7KY8 - chains A and B; structure by electron microscopy, 3.85 A resolution.

Chain A:
Protein: Phospholipid-transporting ATPase DNF2
From: Saccharomyces cerevisiae (strain ATCC 204508 / S288c)
Notes: EC 7.6.2.1
UniProt: Q12675 (ATC4_YEAST); numbering as in UniProt (aligned over 1-1612)
Chain sequence (1612 residues; each row starts with the number of its first residue):
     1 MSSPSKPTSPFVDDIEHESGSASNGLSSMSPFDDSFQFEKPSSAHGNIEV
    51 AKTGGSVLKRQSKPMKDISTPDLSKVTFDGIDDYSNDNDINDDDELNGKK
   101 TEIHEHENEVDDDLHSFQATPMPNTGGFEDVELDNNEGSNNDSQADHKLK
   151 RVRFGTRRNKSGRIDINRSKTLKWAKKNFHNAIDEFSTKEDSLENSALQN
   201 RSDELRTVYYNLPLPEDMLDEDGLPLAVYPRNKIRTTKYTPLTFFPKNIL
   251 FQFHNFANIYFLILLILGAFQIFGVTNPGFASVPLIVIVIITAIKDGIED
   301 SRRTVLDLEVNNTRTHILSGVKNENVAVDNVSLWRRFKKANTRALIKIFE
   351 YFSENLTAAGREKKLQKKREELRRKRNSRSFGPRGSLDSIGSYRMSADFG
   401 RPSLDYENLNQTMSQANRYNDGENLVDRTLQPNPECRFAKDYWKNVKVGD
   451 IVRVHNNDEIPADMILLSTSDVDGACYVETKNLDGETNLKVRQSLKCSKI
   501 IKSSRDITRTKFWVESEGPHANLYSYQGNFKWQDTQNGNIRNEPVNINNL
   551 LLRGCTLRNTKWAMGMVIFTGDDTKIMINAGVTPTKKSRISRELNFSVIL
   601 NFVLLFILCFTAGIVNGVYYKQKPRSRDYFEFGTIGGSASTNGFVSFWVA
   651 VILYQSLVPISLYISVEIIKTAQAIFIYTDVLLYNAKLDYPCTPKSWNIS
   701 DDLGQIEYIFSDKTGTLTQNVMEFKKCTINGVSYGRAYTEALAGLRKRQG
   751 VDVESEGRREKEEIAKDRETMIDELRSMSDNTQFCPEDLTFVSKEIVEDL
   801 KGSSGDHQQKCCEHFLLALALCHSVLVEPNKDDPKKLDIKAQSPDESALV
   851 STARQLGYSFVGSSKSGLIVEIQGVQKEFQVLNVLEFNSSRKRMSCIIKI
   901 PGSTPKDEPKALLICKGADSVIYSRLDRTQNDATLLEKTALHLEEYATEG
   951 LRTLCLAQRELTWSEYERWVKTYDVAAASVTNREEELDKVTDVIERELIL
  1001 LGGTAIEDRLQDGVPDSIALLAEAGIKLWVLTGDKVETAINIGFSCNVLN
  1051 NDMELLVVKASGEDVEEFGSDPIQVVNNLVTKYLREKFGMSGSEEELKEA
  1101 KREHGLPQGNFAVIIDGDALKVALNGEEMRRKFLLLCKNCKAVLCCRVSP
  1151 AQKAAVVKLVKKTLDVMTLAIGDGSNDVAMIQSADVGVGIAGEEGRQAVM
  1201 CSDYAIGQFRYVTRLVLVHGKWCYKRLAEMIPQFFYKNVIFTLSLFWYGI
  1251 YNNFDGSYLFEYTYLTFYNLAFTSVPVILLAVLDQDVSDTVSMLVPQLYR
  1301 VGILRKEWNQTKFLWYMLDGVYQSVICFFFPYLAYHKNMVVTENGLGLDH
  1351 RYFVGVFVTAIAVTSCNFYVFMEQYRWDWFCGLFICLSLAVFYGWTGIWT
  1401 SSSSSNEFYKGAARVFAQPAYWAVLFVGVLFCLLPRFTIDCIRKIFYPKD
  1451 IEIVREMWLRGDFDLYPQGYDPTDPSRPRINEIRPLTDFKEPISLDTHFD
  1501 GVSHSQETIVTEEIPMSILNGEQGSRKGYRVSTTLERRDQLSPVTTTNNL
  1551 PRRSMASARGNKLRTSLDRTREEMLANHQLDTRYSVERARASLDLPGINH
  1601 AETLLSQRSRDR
Unresolved in the structure: 1-278, 303-584, 903-907, 1476-1612
Metal / ion sites: Mg2+: Thr714, Asp1173
Ligand contacts: AMP-PCP (ACP; phosphomethylphosphonic acid adenylate ester): Thr714, Ser843, Asp845, Phe887, Asn888, Ser889, Lys892, Arg893, Met894, Lys916, Gly917, Ala918, Arg952, Thr953, Leu954, Gly1033, Asp1034, Arg1147, Lys1153, Asn1176
Curated features (UniProtKB/Swiss-Prot):
  - region (Involved in phosphatidylcholine substrate selection): Ile272 to Gly279, Glu631 to Ile635
  - active site: Asp712 (4-aspartylphosphate intermediate)
  - binding site (ATP): Asp712, Lys713, Thr714, Glu846, Phe887, Ser889, Lys892, Lys916, Arg952, Thr953, Thr1032, Gly1033, Asp1034, Arg1147, Lys1153, Asn1176, Asp1177
  - binding site (Mg(2+)): Asp712, Thr714, Asp1173, Asp1177
  - binding site (a 1,2-diacyl-sn-glycero-3-phospho-L-serine): Arg1436
  - site: Ile660 (Involved in the release of the transported lipid into the cytosolic leaflet)
  - modified residue: Thr70 (Phosphothreonine), Ser85 (Phosphoserine), Ser389 (Phosphoserine), Ser392 (Phosphoserine), Ser396 (Phosphoserine), Ser403 (Phosphoserine), Tyr406 (Phosphotyrosine), Thr782 (Phosphothreonine), Ser1542 (Phosphoserine), Ser1592 (Phosphoserine)
  - cross-link: Lys938 (Glycyl lysine isopeptide (Lys-Gly) (interchain with G-Cter in ubiquitin))

Chain B:
Protein: Alkylphosphocholine resistance protein LEM3
From: Saccharomyces cerevisiae (strain ATCC 204508 / S288c)
UniProt: P42838 (LEM3_YEAST); residue numbers follow UniProt; this construct covers 1-414
Chain sequence (414 residues; numbered 1 to 414; the number before each row is that of its first residue):
     1 MVNFDLGQVGEVFRRKDKGAIVSGDNPEEEEDVDASEFEEDEVKPVRTKN
    51 RRPKEDAFTQQRLAAINPVLTPRTVLPLYLLIAVVFVIVGGCILAQNSKV
   101 DEVTIYYQDCMTNATSSWSDIPSEHWQFVFHKYKTYNTAPQWRFVDDESD
   151 DFTKQRGTCQIRFTTPSDMKNNVYLNYVLEKFAANHRRYVLSFSEDQIRG
   201 EDASYETVHDATGINCKPLSKNADGKIYYPCGLIANSMFNDTFPLQLTNV
   251 GDTSNNYSLTNKGINWESDKKRYKKTKYNYTQIAPPPYWEKMYPDGYNET
   301 NIPDIQDWEEFQNWMRPGAFDKITKLIRINKNDTLPAGEYQLDIGLHWPV
   351 LEFNGKKGIYLTHGSHLGGRNPFLGIVYLIGGCICAAMALILLTFWLFGG
   401 RKIADASSLSWNMK
Unresolved in the structure: 1-49, 414
Cystine bridges: Cys110-Cys159, Cys216-Cys231
Glycans and other covalent adducts: N-acetylglucosamine (NAG) linked to Asn113, Asn240, Asn256, Asn298, Asn332
Curated features (UniProtKB/Swiss-Prot):
  - region: Gly400 to Lys414 (Required for localization to the plasma membrane)
  - modified residue: Ser36 (Phosphoserine)
  - glycosylation (N-linked (GlcNAc...) asparagine): Asn113, Asn240, Asn256, Asn279, Asn298, Asn332
Reported in the primary citation:
  - mutagenesis - R51A (1.5- to 2-fold): increased catalytic activity on GlcCer
  - mutagenesis - R51A: unchanged catalytic activity on PC or PE
  - mutagenesis - R51A: unchanged localization
  - specificity-determining residues: Arg51

Interface between chain A and chain B:
Pairs across the interface (166; chain A residue first):
  Arg302(A) - Arg51(B)  hydrogen bond (backbone-side chain)
  Tyr619(A) - His186(B)
  Pro624(A) - Phe353(B)
  Arg625(A) - Phe353(B)
  Ser626(A) - Lys181(B)
  Ser626(A) - Phe182(B)
  Ser626(A) - Ala183(B)  hydrogen bond (side chain-backbone)
  Ser626(A) - Phe353(B)
  Tyr629(A) - Tyr288(B)  hydrogen bond (backbone-side chain)
  Tyr629(A) - Glu352(B)  hydrogen bond (side chain-backbone)
  Tyr629(A) - Phe353(B)  hydrophobic
  Phe630(A) - Phe182(B)  hydrophobic
  Phe630(A) - Leu233(B)
  Phe630(A) - Ser237(B)
  Phe630(A) - Trp348(B)
  Phe630(A) - Phe353(B)  hydrophobic
  Glu631(A) - His186(B)  salt bridge
  Glu631(A) - Tyr189(B)
  Glu631(A) - Leu233(B)
  Phe632(A) - Leu219(B)  hydrophobic
  Phe632(A) - Asn236(B)
  Phe632(A) - Tyr288(B)  hydrophobic
  Phe676(A) - Gln61(B)
  Thr679(A) - Pro53(B)
  Thr679(A) - Thr59(B)
  Thr679(A) - Gln60(B)  hydrogen bond (backbone-side chain)
  Asp680(A) - Pro53(B)
  Asp680(A) - Gln60(B)
  Val681(A) - Arg52(B)
  Val681(A) - Gln60(B)  hydrogen bond (backbone-side chain)
  Tyr684(A) - Arg51(B)
  Tyr684(A) - Arg52(B)
  Tyr684(A) - Pro53(B)
  Asp689(A) - Asn50(B)
  Asp689(A) - Arg51(B)  hydrogen bond (side chain-backbone)
  Pro691(A) - Arg51(B)
  Thr693(A) - Arg51(B)
  Arg1226(A) - Gln61(B)
  Tyr1248(A) - Asn185(B)
  Tyr1248(A) - Ala319(B)  hydrogen bond (side chain-backbone)
  Tyr1248(A) - Phe320(B)  hydrophobic
  Tyr1251(A) - Phe320(B)  hydrophobic
  Asn1252(A) - Asn185(B)  hydrogen bond (side chain-backbone)
  Asn1252(A) - His186(B)
  Asp1255(A) - His186(B)
  Asp1255(A) - Arg187(B)  hydrogen bond (side chain-backbone)
  Asp1255(A) - Arg188(B)
  Gly1256(A) - Arg187(B)
  Ser1257(A) - Asn185(B)  hydrogen bond (side chain-backbone)
  Ser1257(A) - Arg187(B)
  Leu1283(A) - Phe58(B)  hydrophobic
  Leu1283(A) - Leu63(B)  hydrophobic
  Gln1285(A) - Gln61(B)  hydrogen bond (side chain-backbone)
  Val1295(A) - Trp411(B)  hydrophobic
  Gln1297(A) - Trp411(B)
  Phe1330(A) - Phe373(B)  hydrophobic
  Phe1330(A) - Val377(B)  hydrophobic
  Tyr1332(A) - Phe320(B)  hydrophobic
  Leu1333(A) - Asn371(B)
  Leu1333(A) - Phe373(B)  hydrophobic
  Ala1334(A) - Asn371(B)  hydrogen bond (backbone-side chain)
  Ala1334(A) - Phe373(B)
  Tyr1335(A) - Phe320(B)  hydrophobic
  His1336(A) - Lys322(B)
  Lys1337(A) - Lys322(B)
  Lys1337(A) - Arg370(B)
  Lys1337(A) - Asn371(B)
  Asn1338(A) - Thr324(B)  hydrogen bond (backbone-side chain)
  Asn1338(A) - Tyr360(B)  hydrogen bond
  Asn1338(A) - Gly369(B)
  Asn1338(A) - Arg370(B)  hydrogen bond (side chain-backbone)
  Met1339(A) - Phe320(B)  hydrophobic
  Met1339(A) - Lys322(B)
  Val1340(A) - Asn176(B)
  Val1340(A) - Gly368(B)
  Val1340(A) - Gly369(B)
  Val1341(A) - Leu367(B)
  Val1341(A) - Gly368(B)
  Glu1343(A) - Ser365(B)
  Glu1343(A) - His366(B)  salt bridge
  Asn1344(A) - Tyr174(B)  hydrogen bond (backbone-side chain)
  Gly1345(A) - Leu326(B)
  Leu1346(A) - Gly263(B)
  Leu1346(A) - Ile264(B)
  Leu1346(A) - Asn265(B)
  Leu1346(A) - Trp266(B)
  Gly1347(A) - Trp266(B)
  Leu1348(A) - Arg316(B)
  Asp1349(A) - Arg316(B)
  Asp1349(A) - Pro317(B)
  Asp1349(A) - Gly318(B)
  Asp1349(A) - Ala319(B)  hydrogen bond (backbone-backbone)
  Asp1349(A) - Lys325(B)  salt bridge
  His1350(A) - Pro317(B)  hydrogen bond (side chain-backbone)
  Arg1351(A) - Val190(B)
  Arg1351(A) - Ala319(B)
  Tyr1375(A) - Asn67(B)
  Tyr1375(A) - Pro68(B)
  Arg1376(A) - Leu63(B)  hydrogen bond (side chain-backbone)
  Arg1376(A) - Ala65(B)
  Arg1376(A) - Asn67(B)
  Trp1377(A) - Ala65(B)
  Trp1377(A) - Ile66(B)  hydrogen bond (backbone-backbone)
  Trp1377(A) - Pro68(B)  hydrophobic
  Asp1378(A) - Ala64(B)
  Asp1378(A) - Ala65(B)
  Trp1379(A) - Leu63(B)
  Trp1379(A) - Ala64(B)  hydrogen bond (backbone-backbone)
  Ser1403(A) - Arg199(B)  hydrogen bond (backbone-side chain)
  Asn1406(A) - Glu195(B)  hydrogen bond
  Asn1406(A) - Arg199(B)
  Asn1406(A) - Arg272(B)  hydrogen bond (backbone-side chain)
  Glu1407(A) - Phe193(B)
  Glu1407(A) - Ile214(B)
  Glu1407(A) - Arg272(B)
  Tyr1409(A) - Ser268(B)
  Tyr1409(A) - Lys271(B)
  Lys1410(A) - Ser268(B)
  Arg1414(A) - Trp266(B)
  Arg1414(A) - Asp269(B)  salt bridge
  Arg1414(A) - Arg316(B)
  Gln1418(A) - Trp266(B)
  Pro1419(A) - His366(B)
  Pro1419(A) - Leu367(B)
  Ala1420(A) - Leu367(B)
  Ala1423(A) - Tyr378(B)  hydrogen bond (backbone-side chain)
  Val1427(A) - Val377(B)  hydrophobic
  Val1427(A) - Tyr378(B)  hydrophobic
  Leu1430(A) - Ile82(B)  hydrophobic
  Leu1430(A) - Phe86(B)  hydrophobic
  Phe1431(A) - Val377(B)
  Phe1431(A) - Ile380(B)  hydrophobic
  Phe1431(A) - Gly381(B)
  Leu1434(A) - Ile384(B)  hydrophobic
  Phe1437(A) - Leu70(B)  hydrophobic
  Phe1437(A) - Leu78(B)  hydrophobic
  Phe1437(A) - Tyr79(B)
  Thr1438(A) - Tyr79(B)
  Thr1438(A) - Met388(B)
  Cys1441(A) - Leu70(B)  hydrophobic
  Ile1442(A) - Leu392(B)  hydrophobic
  Lys1444(A) - Leu70(B)
  Ile1445(A) - Leu70(B)
  Ile1445(A) - Pro72(B)
  Ile1445(A) - Trp396(B)  hydrophobic
  Ile1445(A) - Arg401(B)  hydrogen bond (backbone-side chain)
  Phe1446(A) - Phe395(B)  hydrophobic
  Pro1448(A) - Arg401(B)
  Asp1450(A) - Leu409(B)
  Asp1450(A) - Ser410(B)  hydrogen bond
  Asp1450(A) - Trp411(B)
  Ile1453(A) - Asp405(B)
  Ile1453(A) - Ser408(B)
  Ile1453(A) - Leu409(B)  hydrophobic
  Arg1455(A) - Asn67(B)  hydrogen bond
  Arg1455(A) - Pro68(B)  hydrogen bond (side chain-backbone)
  Glu1456(A) - Val69(B)
  Glu1456(A) - Arg401(B)  salt bridge
  Glu1456(A) - Ile403(B)
  Met1457(A) - Ala406(B)  hydrophobic
  Trp1458(A) - Asn67(B)
  Leu1459(A) - Asn67(B)
  Leu1459(A) - Val69(B)  hydrophobic
  Arg1460(A) - Ala404(B)
  Gln1468(A) - Arg62(B)
  Gly1469(A) - Arg62(B)
Interface residues without a listed pair, chain A (103 interface residues in all): Arg627, Val649, Tyr678, Trp1222, Asn1253, Val1282, Asp1289, Leu1298, Phe1328, Thr1342, Phe1353, Val1354, Phe1380, Trp1422, Val1424, Phe1426, Asp1440, Val1454
Interface residues without a listed pair, chain B (98 interface residues in all): Thr71, Val75, Glu102, Leu191, Asn313, Ile323, Pro349, Leu374, Cys385

Overview:
The interface between chain A and chain B involves 103 residues on one side and 98 on the other; the contacts
include 30 hydrogen bonds and 5 salt bridges. Polar contacts include Glu631(A)-His186(B), Glu1343(A)-His366(B)
and Asp1349(A)-Lys325(B). Chain A binds AMP-PCP. The paper reports that R51A of chain B increases catalytic
activity on GlcCer; the specificity determinant Arg51(B).
Here chain A is Phospholipid-transporting ATPase DNF2 and chain B is Alkylphosphocholine resistance protein
LEM3, both from Saccharomyces cerevisiae (strain ATCC 204508 / S288c). Entry 7KY8 (Structure of the S.
cerevisiae phosphatidylcholine flippase Dnf2-Lem3 complex in the E1-ATP state) was determined by electron
microscopy (same publication as 7KY5, 7KY6, 7KY7, 7KY9, 7KYA, 7KYB and 7KYC).
